Entry 3UTA (X-ray diffraction, 2.07 A resolution); this record covers chains A and J of the 10 polymer chains in the assembly.

Chain A:
Molecule: Histone H3.2
From: Xenopus laevis
UniProtKB: P84233 (H32_XENLA); residues 1-135 here correspond to UniProt positions 2-136 (UniProt number = residue number + 1)
Sequence (135 residues; numbered 1 to 135; the number before each row is that of its first residue):
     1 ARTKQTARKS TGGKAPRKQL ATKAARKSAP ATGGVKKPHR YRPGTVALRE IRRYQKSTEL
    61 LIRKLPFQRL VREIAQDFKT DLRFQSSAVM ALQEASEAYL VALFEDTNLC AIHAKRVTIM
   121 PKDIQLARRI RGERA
Disordered / not traced: 1-37, 135
UniProt features mapped onto this chain:
  - modified residue: Arg2 (Asymmetric dimethylarginine), Thr3 (Phosphothreonine), Lys4 (Allysine), Gln5 (5-glutamyl dopamine), Thr6 (Phosphothreonine), Arg8 (Citrulline), Lys9 (N6,N6,N6-trimethyllysine), Ser10 (ADP-ribosylserine), Thr11 (Phosphothreonine), Lys14 (N6-(2-hydroxyisobutyryl)lysine), Arg17 (Asymmetric dimethylarginine), Lys18 (N6-(2-hydroxyisobutyryl)lysine), Lys23 (N6-(2-hydroxyisobutyryl)lysine), Arg26 (Citrulline), Lys27 (N6,N6,N6-trimethyllysine), Ser28 (ADP-ribosylserine), Lys36 (N6,N6,N6-trimethyllysine), Lys37 (N6-methyllysine), Tyr41 (Phosphotyrosine), Lys56 (N6,N6,N6-trimethyllysine) and 8 more in UniProt
  - lipidation: Cys110 (S-palmitoyl cysteine)

Chain J:
Molecule: 145-nt DNA strand
Sequence (145 nucleotides; numbered -72 to 72; the number before each row is that of its first residue; numbers below 1 keep their minus sign (DA-72 is residue -72)):
   -72 ATCAATATCC ACCTGCAGAT ACTACCAAAA GTGTATTTGG AAACTGCTCC ATCAATTTAA
   -12 ATGTTCAGCT GATTCAGCTG AACATTTAAA TTGATGGAGC AGTTTCCAAA TACACTTTTG
    48 GTAGTATCTG CAGGTGGATA TTGAT
Ion coordination: Mn2+ site 1 near DG-55 (its only coordinating residue here); Mn2+ site 2 near DG7 (its only coordinating residue here); Mn2+ site 3 near DG26 (its only coordinating residue here); Mn2+ site 4 near DG47 (its only coordinating residue here); Mn2+ site 5 near DG60 (its only coordinating residue here); Mn2+ site 6 near DG63 (its only coordinating residue here)

How chain A and chain J interact:
Residue-residue contacts - 27 pairs, chain A then chain J:
  His39(A) - DA-68(J)  phosphate contact
  Arg40(A) - DA9(J)  hydrogen bond to the base
  Arg40(A) - DC10(J)  hydrogen bond to the sugar
  Tyr41(A) - DT-67(J)  sugar contact
  Tyr41(A) - DA-66(J)  sugar contact
  Tyr41(A) - DA9(J)  sugar contact
  Tyr41(A) - DC10(J)  hydrogen bond to the phosphate
  Arg42(A) - DA9(J)  sugar contact
  Pro43(A) - DA8(J)  phosphate contact
  Pro43(A) - DA9(J)  sugar contact
  Gly44(A) - DA8(J)  hydrogen bond to the phosphate
  Gly44(A) - DA9(J)  hydrogen bond to the phosphate
  Thr45(A) - DA9(J)  hydrogen bond to the phosphate
  Val46(A) - DA9(J)  hydrogen bond to the phosphate
  Val46(A) - DC10(J)  phosphate contact
  Ala47(A) - DA9(J)  hydrogen bond to the phosphate
  Arg49(A) - DA-66(J)  phosphate contact
  Arg49(A) - DT-65(J)  phosphate contact
  Arg63(A) - DA17(J)  phosphate contact
  Arg63(A) - DT18(J)  salt bridge to the phosphate
  Lys64(A) - DT18(J)  hydrogen bond to the phosphate
  Leu65(A) - DA17(J)  phosphate contact
  Leu65(A) - DT18(J)  hydrogen bond to the phosphate
  Pro66(A) - DA17(J)  phosphate contact
  Arg69(A) - DA17(J)  salt bridge to the phosphate
  Arg83(A) - DA25(J)  hydrogen bond to the sugar
  Arg83(A) - DG26(J)  sugar contact
Also at the interface, not in a pair above, chain A (19 interface residues in all): Asp81, Lys115, Thr118
Also at the interface, not in a pair above, chain J (13 interface residues in all): DG-2, DG7

Overview:
19 residues of chain A and 13 residues of chain J are in contact; the contacts include 11 hydrogen bonds and 2
salt bridges. Among the polar pairs are Arg40(A)-DA9(J), Arg40(A)-DC10(J) and Arg83(A)-DA25(J).
Chain A is Histone H3.2 (Xenopus laevis) and chain J is a 145-nt DNA strand; the structure, Crystal Structure
of Nucleosome Core Particle Assembled with an Alpha-Satellite Sequence Containing Two TTAAA elements
(NCP-TA2), was determined by X-ray diffraction (same publication as 3UT9 and 3UTB).
